PDB entry 8K9X | X-ray diffraction, 2.35 A resolution | chains A and B

# Chain A (and B)
Name: Lysine--tRNA ligase
Source organism: Plasmodium falciparum CAMP/Malaysia
Notes: EC 6.1.1.6; chain B of this document is another copy of the same molecule, construct and numbering; everything in this record applies to it too
UniProtKB: A0A024X378 (A0A024X378_PLAFC); numbering as in UniProt (aligned over 77-583)
Amino-acid sequence (516 residues; numbered 76 to 591; the number before each row is that of its first residue):
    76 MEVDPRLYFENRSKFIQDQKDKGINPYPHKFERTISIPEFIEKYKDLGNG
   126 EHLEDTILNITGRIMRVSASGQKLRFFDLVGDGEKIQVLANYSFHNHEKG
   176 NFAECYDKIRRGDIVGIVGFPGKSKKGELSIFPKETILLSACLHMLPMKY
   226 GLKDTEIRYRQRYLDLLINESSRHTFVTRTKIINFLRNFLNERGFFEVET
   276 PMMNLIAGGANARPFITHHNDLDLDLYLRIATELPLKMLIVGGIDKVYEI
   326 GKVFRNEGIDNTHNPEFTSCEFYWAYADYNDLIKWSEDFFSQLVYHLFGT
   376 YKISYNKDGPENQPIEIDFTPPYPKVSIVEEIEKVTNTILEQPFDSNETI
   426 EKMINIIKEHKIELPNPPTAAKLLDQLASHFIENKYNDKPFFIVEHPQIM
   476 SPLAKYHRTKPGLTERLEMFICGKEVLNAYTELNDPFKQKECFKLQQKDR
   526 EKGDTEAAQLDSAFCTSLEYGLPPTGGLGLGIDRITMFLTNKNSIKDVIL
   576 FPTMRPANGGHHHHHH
Unresolved in the structure: 76-78, 145-146, 283-285, 519-535, 582-591 (chain B: 76-77, 145-146, 283-286, 519-535, 582-591)
Disulfide bonds: C517-C540
Construct notes: initiating methionine (76); expression tag (584-591)
Small-molecule neighbours: JUA ((2S)-2,6-bis(azanyl)-N-[3-[2-[[4-[(2,5-dimethoxyphenyl)amino]-1,3,5-triazin-2-yl]amino]phenyl]sulfonylpropyl]hexanamide): A306, E308, K312, R330, E332, G333, T337, H338, N339, P340, F342, S344, E346, Y348, E500, V501, L502, N503, Y505, E507, G552, L553, G554, L555, G556, D558, R559, I570

# Chain A / chain B interface
Residue-residue contacts - 171 pairs, chain A then chain B:
  F84(A) - E544(B)
  K95(A) - D510(B)  salt bridge
  Y102(A) - K480(B)  hydrogen bond (backbone-side chain)
  Y102(A) - N509(B)
  Y102(A) - D510(B)
  Y102(A) - P511(B)
  P103(A) - K480(B)
  H104(A) - K480(B)
  H104(A) - Y481(B)  hydrogen bond (side chain-backbone)
  H104(A) - R483(B)
  H104(A) - E490(B)
  H104(A) - P549(B)
  K105(A) - D353(B)  salt bridge
  K105(A) - R483(B)
  R108(A) - Y351(B)
  T136(A) - Y351(B)
  R138(A) - V316(B)  hydrogen bond (side chain-backbone)
  R138(A) - Y545(B)  hydrogen bond (side chain-backbone)
  R138(A) - G546(B)  hydrogen bond (side chain-backbone)
  D157(A) - D320(B)
  I189(A) - Y351(B)
  I189(A) - G546(B)
  I189(A) - P548(B)
  S215(A) - G546(B)
  S215(A) - L547(B)  hydrogen bond (side chain-backbone)
  A216(A) - G546(B)
  C217(A) - E544(B)
  C217(A) - Y545(B)
  L218(A) - P511(B)  hydrophobic
  L218(A) - E544(B)  hydrogen bond (backbone-backbone)
  H219(A) - E544(B)  salt bridge
  H219(A) - Y545(B)
  Q236(A) - Y545(B)
  Y238(A) - M313(B)
  Y238(A) - G317(B)
  Y238(A) - T541(B)
  Y238(A) - S542(B)
  Y238(A) - Y545(B)  hydrophobic
  L239(A) - Y545(B)  hydrophobic
  L241(A) - L314(B)  hydrophobic
  L241(A) - G317(B)
  L242(A) - V316(B)
  L242(A) - G317(B)
  R248(A) - G318(B)  hydrogen bond (side chain-backbone)
  F251(A) - F271(B)
  V252(A) - F271(B)  hydrophobic
  R254(A) - E274(B)  salt bridge
  T255(A) - F271(B)
  T255(A) - E272(B)  hydrogen bond (side chain-backbone)
  I258(A) - E274(B)
  R262(A) - R262(B)
  F271(A) - F251(B)
  F271(A) - V252(B)  hydrophobic
  F271(A) - T255(B)
  E272(A) - T255(B)  hydrogen bond (backbone-side chain)
  E272(A) - R262(B)  salt bridge
  V273(A) - L575(B)  hydrophobic
  E274(A) - R254(B)  salt bridge
  E274(A) - I258(B)
  E274(A) - T343(B)  hydrogen bond
  E274(A) - L575(B)
  T275(A) - K327(B)  hydrogen bond (backbone-side chain)
  P276(A) - E341(B)
  P276(A) - F576(B)
  M277(A) - M277(B)  hydrophobic
  M277(A) - K327(B)
  M277(A) - F329(B)  hydrophobic
  M277(A) - E341(B)  hydrogen bond (backbone-side chain)
  M278(A) - F290(B)  hydrophobic
  M278(A) - L303(B)  hydrophobic
  M278(A) - E341(B)  hydrogen bond (backbone-side chain)
  L280(A) - M579(B)
  L280(A) - P581(B)
  R288(A) - N295(B)
  F290(A) - M278(B)  hydrophobic
  F290(A) - T292(B)
  F290(A) - H293(B)
  I291(A) - I291(B)
  I291(A) - T292(B)  hydrogen bond (backbone-side chain)
  I291(A) - H293(B)
  T292(A) - F290(B)
  T292(A) - I291(B)  hydrogen bond (side chain-backbone)
  H293(A) - F290(B)
  H293(A) - N331(B)
  H294(A) - F290(B)
  H294(A) - N331(B)
  H294(A) - P340(B)
  N295(A) - R288(B)
  N295(A) - N331(B)  hydrogen bond
  D296(A) - E332(B)
  D296(A) - G333(B)
  D296(A) - I334(B)  hydrogen bond (side chain-backbone)
  D296(A) - R580(B)
  L297(A) - M579(B)
  L297(A) - R580(B)
  L299(A) - P581(B)
  P310(A) - F576(B)
  M313(A) - Y238(B)
  M313(A) - F576(B)  hydrophobic
  L314(A) - L241(B)  hydrophobic
  L314(A) - F576(B)  hydrophobic
  V316(A) - R138(B)  hydrogen bond (backbone-side chain)
  V316(A) - Y238(B)  hydrophobic
  V316(A) - L242(B)
  G317(A) - Y238(B)
  G317(A) - L241(B)
  G317(A) - L242(B)
  G318(A) - R248(B)  hydrogen bond (backbone-side chain)
  D320(A) - D157(B)
  K327(A) - E274(B)
  K327(A) - T275(B)  hydrogen bond (side chain-backbone)
  K327(A) - M277(B)
  F329(A) - M277(B)  hydrophobic
  N331(A) - H293(B)  hydrogen bond (side chain-backbone)
  N331(A) - H294(B)
  N331(A) - N295(B)  hydrogen bond (side chain-backbone)
  E332(A) - D296(B)
  G333(A) - D296(B)
  I334(A) - D296(B)  hydrogen bond (backbone-side chain)
  P340(A) - H294(B)
  E341(A) - P276(B)
  E341(A) - M277(B)  hydrogen bond (side chain-backbone)
  E341(A) - M278(B)
  T343(A) - E274(B)  hydrogen bond
  Y351(A) - R108(B)
  Y351(A) - T136(B)  hydrogen bond
  Y351(A) - G137(B)
  Y351(A) - I189(B)
  Y351(A) - L214(B)  hydrophobic
  D353(A) - K105(B)  salt bridge
  K480(A) - Y102(B)  hydrogen bond (side chain-backbone)
  K480(A) - P103(B)
  K480(A) - H104(B)
  Y481(A) - H104(B)  hydrogen bond (backbone-side chain)
  R483(A) - H104(B)
  R483(A) - K105(B)
  N509(A) - Y102(B)
  D510(A) - K95(B)  salt bridge
  D510(A) - Y102(B)
  P511(A) - Y102(B)
  F512(A) - I91(B)  hydrophobic
  T541(A) - Y238(B)
  S542(A) - Y238(B)
  E544(A) - F84(B)
  E544(A) - C217(B)
  E544(A) - L218(B)  hydrogen bond (backbone-backbone)
  E544(A) - H219(B)  salt bridge
  Y545(A) - R138(B)  hydrogen bond (backbone-side chain)
  Y545(A) - C217(B)
  Y545(A) - H219(B)
  Y545(A) - Y238(B)  hydrophobic
  Y545(A) - L239(B)  hydrophobic
  G546(A) - R138(B)  hydrogen bond (backbone-side chain)
  G546(A) - I189(B)
  G546(A) - S215(B)
  G546(A) - A216(B)
  L547(A) - S215(B)  hydrogen bond (backbone-side chain)
  P548(A) - I189(B)
  P549(A) - H104(B)
  L575(A) - V273(B)  hydrophobic
  L575(A) - E274(B)
  L575(A) - L314(B)  hydrophobic
  F576(A) - P276(B)
  F576(A) - P310(B)
  F576(A) - M313(B)  hydrophobic
  F576(A) - L314(B)  hydrophobic
  T578(A) - M278(B)
  T578(A) - L297(B)
  M579(A) - L280(B)
  R580(A) - L297(B)
  P581(A) - L280(B)
Also at the interface, not in a pair above, chain A (96 interface residues in all): Q92, F106, G137, G187, L214, M220, L221, L303, I319, H482
Also at the interface, not in a pair above, chain B (100 interface residues in all): S88, F106, G187, M220, L221, Q236, L301, I319, K321, A350, H482, F512, T578

# Summary
Chain A and chain B form an interface of 96 and 100 residues respectively; the contacts include 33 hydrogen
bonds and 9 salt bridges. Among the polar pairs are K95(A)-D510(B), K105(A)-D353(B) and H219(A)-E544(B).
Ligands of chain A: compound JUA.
Both chains are Lysine--tRNA ligase (Plasmodium falciparum CAMP/Malaysia). Entry 8K9X (Crystal structure of
plasmodium LysRS complexing with ASP3026 derived LysRS inhibitor 5 (ADKI5)) was determined by X-ray
diffraction (same publication as 8K9S, 8K9U, 8K9V and 8K9W).
